Entry 1WPT (X-ray diffraction, 2.70 A resolution); this record covers chains A and B.

# Chain A (and B)
Molecule: Hut operon positive regulatory protein
Source organism: Bacillus subtilis
Notes: chain B of this document is another copy of the same molecule, construct and numbering; everything in this record applies to it too
Reference sequence: P10943 (HUTP_BACSU); residues 2-148 here correspond to UniProt positions 1-147 (UniProt number = residue number - 1)
Amino-acid sequence (147 residues; row label = number of the first residue in the row):
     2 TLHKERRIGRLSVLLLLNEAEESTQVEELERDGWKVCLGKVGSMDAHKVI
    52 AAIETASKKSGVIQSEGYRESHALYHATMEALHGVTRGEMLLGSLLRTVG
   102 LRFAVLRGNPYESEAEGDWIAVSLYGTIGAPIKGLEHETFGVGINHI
Disordered / not traced: 2-4
Differences from the reference sequence: engineered mutation Ile-51 (Val50 in P10943)

# Chain A / chain B interface
Contacting residue pairs (36; chain A residue first):
  Arg-8(A) with Tyr-126(B); Glu-137(B), salt bridge; Glu-139(B)
  Ile-9(A) with Glu-139(B), hydrogen bond (backbone-side chain)
  Gly-10(A) with Glu-139(B), hydrogen bond (backbone-side chain)
  Arg-11(A) with Leu-18(B), hydrogen bond (side chain-backbone); Glu-20(B), salt bridge; Arg-103(B); Tyr-126(B); Glu-139(B), hydrogen bond (backbone-side chain)
  Val-14(A) with Val-14(B), hydrophobic; Leu-18(B), hydrophobic
  Leu-15(A) with Leu-18(B), hydrophobic; Asn-19(B)
  Leu-18(A) with Arg-11(B), hydrogen bond (backbone-side chain); Val-14(B), hydrophobic; Leu-15(B), hydrophobic
  Asn-19(A) with Leu-15(B)
  Arg-88(A) with Glu-81(B), salt bridge
  Tyr-126(A) with Arg-8(B), hydrogen bond; Arg-11(B)
  Thr-128(A) with Arg-8(B)
  Glu-137(A) with Trp-120(B)
  His-138(A) with Ile-145(B)
  Glu-139(A) with Arg-8(B); Ile-9(B); Gly-10(B), hydrogen bond (side chain-backbone); Arg-11(B), hydrogen bond (side chain-backbone); Ile-145(B)
  Phe-141(A) with Gly-10(B); Arg-11(B); Val-14(B), hydrophobic; Phe-141(B), hydrophobic; Val-143(B), hydrophobic
  Val-143(A) with Phe-141(B), hydrophobic
  Ile-145(A) with Glu-139(B)
Other interface residues (no listed pair), chain A (20 interface residues in all): Glu-6, Trp-120, Leu-136
Other interface residues (no listed pair), chain B (22 interface residues in all): Leu-17, Thr-128, Leu-136, His-138

# Overview
20 residues of chain A face 22 of chain B across their interface; the contacts include 8 hydrogen bonds and 3
salt bridges. Among the polar pairs are Arg-8(A)/Glu-137(B), Arg-11(A)/Glu-20(B) and Arg-88(A)/Glu-81(B).
Chain A and chain B are both Hut operon positive regulatory protein (Bacillus subtilis); the structure,
Crystal Structure of HutP, an RNA binding anti-termination protein, was determined by X-ray diffraction
together with 1WRN and 1WRO from the same study.
